PDB entry 7PO9 | X-ray diffraction, 1.90 A resolution | chains A and B

== Chain A (and B) ==
Name: LD30467p
From: Drosophila melanogaster
Notes: chain B of this document is another copy of the same molecule, construct and numbering; everything in this record applies to it too
Reference sequence: Q9VHM3 (Q9VHM3_DROME); residues 2-99 here correspond to UniProt positions 1-98 (UniProt number = residue number - 1)
Sequence (98 residues; row label = number of the first residue in the row):
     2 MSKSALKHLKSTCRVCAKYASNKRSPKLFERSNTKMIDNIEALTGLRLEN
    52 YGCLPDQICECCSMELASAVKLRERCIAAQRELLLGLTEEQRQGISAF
Unresolved in the structure: 2-8, 97-99 (chain B: 2-11, 96-99)
Ion coordination: Zn2+: Cys14, Cys17, Cys60, Cys63

== How chain A and chain B interact ==
Contacting residue pairs (55; chain A residue first):
  Arg15(A) with Gln81(B), hydrogen bond (backbone-side chain); Leu84(B)
  Val16(A) with Arg76(B); Cys77(B); Ala80(B)
  Cys17(A) with Arg76(B); Ala80(B)
  Ala18(A) with Ala80(B); Glu83(B)
  Ala43(A) with Leu44(B)
  Leu44(A) with Ala43(B); Leu44(B), hydrophobic; Ala70(B); Leu73(B), hydrophobic; Arg74(B), hydrogen bond (backbone-side chain)
  Thr45(A) with Arg74(B); Cys77(B); Ile78(B)
  Leu47(A) with Ile78(B), hydrophobic; Gln81(B)
  Leu49(A) with Gln81(B)
  Tyr52(A) with Gln94(B); Gly95(B)
  Cys54(A) with Leu88(B); Gln92(B)
  Leu55(A) with Leu84(B), hydrophobic
  Pro56(A) with Leu84(B), hydrophobic
  Glu66(A) with Leu73(B); Arg76(B), salt bridge
  Leu67(A) with Leu73(B)
  Ala70(A) with Leu44(B); Ala70(B), hydrophobic
  Leu73(A) with Val16(B), hydrophobic; Leu44(B), hydrophobic; Glu66(B); Leu67(B), hydrophobic
  Arg74(A) with Leu44(B), hydrogen bond (side chain-backbone); Thr45(B), hydrogen bond (side chain-backbone)
  Arg76(A) with Val16(B); Cys17(B); Lys19(B)
  Cys77(A) with Val16(B); Ile41(B), hydrophobic; Thr45(B)
  Ile78(A) with Thr45(B); Leu47(B), hydrophobic
  Ala80(A) with Val16(B); Cys17(B); Ala18(B), hydrophobic
  Gln81(A) with Arg15(B), hydrogen bond (side chain-backbone); Leu47(B)
  Leu84(A) with Arg15(B); Ala18(B), hydrophobic; Leu55(B), hydrophobic
  Leu88(A) with Cys54(B)
Interface residues without a listed pair, chain A (30 interface residues in all): Thr13, Cys14, Ile41, Cys63, Lys72
Interface residues without a listed pair, chain B (32 interface residues in all): Leu49, Pro56, Cys63, Ser69

== In short ==
30 residues of chain A face 32 of chain B across their interface; the contacts include 5 hydrogen bonds and 1
salt bridge. Among the polar pairs are Glu66(A)-Arg76(B), Arg15(A)-Gln81(B) and Leu44(A)-Arg74(B). The Zn2+
site is built by Cys14(A), Cys17(A), Cys60(A) and Cys63(A).
Both chains are LD30467p (Drosophila melanogaster). Entry 7PO9 (Crystal structure of ZAD-domain of M1BP
protein from D.melanogaster) was determined by X-ray diffraction (same publication as 7POH and 7POK).
